Entry 4DL7 (X-ray diffraction, 1.97 A resolution); this record covers chains A and T of the 3 polymer chains in the assembly.

Chain A:
Protein: DNA polymerase eta
Organism: Homo sapiens
Notes: EC 2.7.7.7
UniProtKB: Q9Y253 (POLH_HUMAN); residue numbers follow UniProt; this construct covers 1-432
Amino-acid sequence (435 residues; each row starts with the number of its first residue; numbers below 1 keep their minus sign (Gly-2 is residue -2)):
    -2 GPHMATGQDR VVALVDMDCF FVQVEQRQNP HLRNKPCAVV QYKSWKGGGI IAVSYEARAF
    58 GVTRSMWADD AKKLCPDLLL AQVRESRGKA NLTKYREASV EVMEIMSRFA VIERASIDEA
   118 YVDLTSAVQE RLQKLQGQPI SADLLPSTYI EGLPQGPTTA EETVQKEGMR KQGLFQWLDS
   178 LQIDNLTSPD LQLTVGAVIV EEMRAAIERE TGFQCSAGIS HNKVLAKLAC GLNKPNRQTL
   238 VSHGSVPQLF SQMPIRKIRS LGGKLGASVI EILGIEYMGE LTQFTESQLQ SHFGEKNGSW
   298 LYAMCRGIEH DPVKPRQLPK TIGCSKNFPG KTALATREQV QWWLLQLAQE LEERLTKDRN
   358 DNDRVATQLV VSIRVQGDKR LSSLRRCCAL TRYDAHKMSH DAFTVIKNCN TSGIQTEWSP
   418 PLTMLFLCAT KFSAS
Disordered / not traced: 154-159, 410-412
Differences from the reference sequence: expression tag (-2 to 0)
Ligand contacts: DZ4 (2'-deoxy-5'-O-[(R)-hydroxy{[(R)-hydroxy(phosphonooxy)phosphoryl]amino}phosphoryl]adenosine): Ser257, Leu262, Lys293, Asn294, Trp297
Reported in the primary citation:
  - conformationally variable residues (side-chain flip): Asp13, Asp115, Glu116
  - catalytic residues: Asp13, Asp115, Glu116
  - mutagenesis - W297A: decreased catalytic activity

Chain T:
Molecule: 12-nt DNA strand
Sequence (12 nucleotides; row label = number of the first residue in the row):
     1 TACTCGGTCA CT
Metal / ion sites: Cisplatin Pt: DG6, DG7
Ligand contacts: Cisplatin (CPT): DC5, DG6, DG7, DT8

How chain A and chain T interact:
Residue-residue contacts - 36 pairs, chain A then chain T:
  Gln38(A) - DT4(T)  hydrogen bond to the base
  Gln38(A) - DC5(T)  sugar contact
  Tyr39(A) - DT4(T)  phosphate contact
  Tyr39(A) - DC5(T)  hydrogen bond to the phosphate
  Trp42(A) - DA2(T)  stacking on the base
  Ile48(A) - DT4(T)  base contact
  Arg61(A) - DT4(T)  hydrogen bond to the base
  Ser62(A) - DC3(T)  hydrogen bond to the base
  Trp64(A) - DA2(T)  phosphate contact
  Lys86(A) - DG6(T)  salt bridge to the phosphate
  Leu89(A) - DC5(T)  phosphate contact
  Leu89(A) - DG6(T)  phosphate contact
  Arg93(A) - DG6(T)  salt bridge to the phosphate
  Arg93(A) - DG7(T)  salt bridge to the phosphate
  Lys293(A) - DA10(T)  hydrogen bond to the phosphate
  Lys293(A) - DC11(T)  salt bridge to the phosphate
  Lys311(A) - DC9(T)  phosphate contact
  Arg313(A) - DC9(T)  salt bridge to the phosphate
  Pro316(A) - DT8(T)  phosphate contact
  Lys317(A) - DT8(T)  hydrogen bond to the phosphate
  Lys317(A) - DC9(T)  salt bridge to the phosphate
  Thr318(A) - DG7(T)  sugar contact
  Thr318(A) - DT8(T)  hydrogen bond to the phosphate
  Gly320(A) - DG6(T)  sugar contact
  Gly320(A) - DG7(T)  hydrogen bond to the phosphate
  Cys321(A) - DG6(T)  phosphate contact
  Ser322(A) - DC5(T)  sugar contact
  Ser322(A) - DG6(T)  hydrogen bond to the phosphate
  Lys323(A) - DC5(T)  phosphate contact
  Asn324(A) - DT4(T)  phosphate contact
  Asn324(A) - DC5(T)  hydrogen bond to the phosphate
  Pro326(A) - DA2(T)  phosphate contact
  Gly327(A) - DA2(T)  hydrogen bond to the phosphate
  Thr329(A) - DA2(T)  base contact
  Arg351(A) - DG6(T)  salt bridge to the phosphate
  Arg351(A) - DG7(T)  salt bridge to the phosphate
Interface residues without a listed pair, chain A (30 interface residues in all): Ala87, Glu110, Ala112, Ile319, Glu347

Summary:
30 residues of chain A face 10 of chain T across their interface; the contacts include 11 hydrogen bonds, 8
salt bridges and 1 aromatic stacking contact. Polar contacts include Gln38(A)-DT4(T), Arg61(A)-DT4(T) and
Ser62(A)-DC3(T). Chain A binds compound DZ4. The paper reports catalytic residues Asp13(A), Asp115(A) and
Glu116(A); W297A of chain A reduces catalytic activity.
Chain A is DNA polymerase eta (Homo sapiens) and chain T is a 12-nt DNA strand; the structure, Human DNA
polymerase eta fails to extend primer 2 nucleotide after cisplatin crosslink (Pt-GG4), was determined by X-ray
diffraction, deposited together with 4DL2, 4DL3, 4DL4, 4DL5 and 4DL6.
